Entry 8CLE (X-ray diffraction, 3.20 A resolution); this record covers chains A and E of the 6 polymer chains in the assembly.

Chain A:
Molecule: Tubulin alpha-1B chain
From: Bos taurus
UniProtKB: P81947 (TBA1B_BOVIN); residue numbers follow UniProt; this construct covers 1-440
Sequence (440 residues; numbered 1 to 440; the number before each row is that of its first residue):
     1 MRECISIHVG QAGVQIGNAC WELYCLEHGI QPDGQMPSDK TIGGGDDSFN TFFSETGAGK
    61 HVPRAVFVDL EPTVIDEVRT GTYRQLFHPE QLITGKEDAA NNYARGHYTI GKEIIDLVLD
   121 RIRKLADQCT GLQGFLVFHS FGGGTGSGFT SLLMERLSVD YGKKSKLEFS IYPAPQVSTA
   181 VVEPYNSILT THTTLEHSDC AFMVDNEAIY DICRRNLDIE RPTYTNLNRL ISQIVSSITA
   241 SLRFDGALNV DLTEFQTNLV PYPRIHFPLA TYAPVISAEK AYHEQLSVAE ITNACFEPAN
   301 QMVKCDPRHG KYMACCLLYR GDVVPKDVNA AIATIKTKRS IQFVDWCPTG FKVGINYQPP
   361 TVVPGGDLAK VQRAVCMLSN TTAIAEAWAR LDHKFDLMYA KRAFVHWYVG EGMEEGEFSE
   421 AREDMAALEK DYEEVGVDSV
Unresolved in the structure: 440
Metal / ion sites: Ca2+: D39, T41, G44, E55
Ligand contacts: GTP (guanosine-5'-triphosphate): G10, Q11, A12, Q15, I16, D69, D98, A99, A100, N101, S140, G142, G143, G144, T145, G146, I171, P173, V177, S178, T179, E183, N206, Y224, L227, N228, I231

Chain E:
Molecule: Stathmin-4
From: synthetic construct
Sequence (120 residues; row label = number of the first residue in the row; note: 15 numbers in that range are skipped by the numbering (no residue carries them; nothing is unmodelled there)):
     6 MEVIELNKCT SGQSFEVILK PPS
    44 DPSLEEIQKK LEAAEERRKY QEAELLKHLA EKREHEREVI QKAIEENNNF IKMAKEKLAQ
   104 KMESNKENRE AHLAAMLERL QEKDKHAEEV RKNKELK

Interface between chain A and chain E:
Residue-residue contacts - 48 pairs, chain A then chain E:
  Y108(A) - L54(E)  hydrophobic
  Y108(A) - A57(E)  hydrophobic
  Y108(A) - R61(E)
  T109(A) - R61(E)  hydrogen bond
  K112(A) - E58(E)  salt bridge
  L152(A) - I50(E)  hydrophobic
  R156(A) - L47(E)
  S158(A) - D44(E)
  V159(A) - P45(E)
  V159(A) - L47(E)
  D245(A) - C14(E)
  D245(A) - S16(E)  hydrogen bond (backbone-side chain)
  A247(A) - N12(E)
  A247(A) - S19(E)
  L248(A) - S19(E)
  P325(A) - Q18(E)
  N329(A) - F20(E)
  N329(A) - V22(E)
  I332(A) - V22(E)  hydrophobic
  I332(A) - L24(E)  hydrophobic
  K336(A) - L24(E)
  D345(A) - P27(E)
  D345(A) - S28(E)  hydrogen bond (backbone-backbone)
  C347(A) - P27(E)
  P348(A) - I23(E)  hydrophobic
  P348(A) - K25(E)
  T349(A) - I23(E)
  T349(A) - L24(E)  hydrogen bond (backbone-backbone)
  T349(A) - K25(E)  hydrogen bond (backbone-backbone)
  G350(A) - V22(E)
  F351(A) - E21(E)
  F351(A) - V22(E)  hydrogen bond (backbone-backbone)
  K352(A) - F20(E)
  K352(A) - E21(E)  salt bridge
  V353(A) - S19(E)
  V353(A) - F20(E)  hydrogen bond (backbone-backbone)
  G354(A) - Q18(E)
  I355(A) - G17(E)
  I355(A) - Q18(E)  hydrogen bond (backbone-backbone)
  N356(A) - S16(E)
  Y357(A) - T15(E)
  Y357(A) - S16(E)  hydrogen bond (backbone-backbone)
  Y357(A) - G17(E)
  Y357(A) - Q18(E)  hydrogen bond
  E411(A) - R61(E)  hydrogen bond (backbone-side chain)
  G412(A) - A57(E)
  G412(A) - R60(E)  hydrogen bond (backbone-side chain)
  E414(A) - R60(E)  salt bridge
Interface residues without a listed pair, chain A (40 interface residues in all): H107, E155, H197, F244, G246, V328, W346, Q358, V409, G410, M413
Interface residues without a listed pair, chain E (31 interface residues in all): V8, P26, S46, Q51, K53, E55, Q64

Summary:
Chain A and chain E form an interface of 40 and 31 residues respectively; the contacts include 12 hydrogen
bonds and 3 salt bridges. Polar contacts include K112(A)-E58(E), K352(A)-E21(E) and E414(A)-R60(E). Chain A
binds GTP.
Chain A is Tubulin alpha-1B chain (Bos taurus) and chain E is Stathmin-4 (synthetic construct); the structure,
Vinblastine bound to tubulin (T2R-TTL) complex, was determined by X-ray diffraction (same publication as 8CL9,
8CLB, 8CLC, 8CLD, 8CLF, 8CLG and 8CLH).
